Entry 7LZD (X-ray diffraction, 1.80 A resolution); this record covers chain A.

== Chain A ==
Name: Histone-lysine N-methyltransferase SETD2
Organism: Homo sapiens
Notes: EC 2.1.1.359, 2.1.1.-
UniProt: Q9BYW2 (SETD2_HUMAN); residue numbers follow UniProt; this construct covers 1434-1711
Sequence (278 residues; each row starts with the number of its first residue):
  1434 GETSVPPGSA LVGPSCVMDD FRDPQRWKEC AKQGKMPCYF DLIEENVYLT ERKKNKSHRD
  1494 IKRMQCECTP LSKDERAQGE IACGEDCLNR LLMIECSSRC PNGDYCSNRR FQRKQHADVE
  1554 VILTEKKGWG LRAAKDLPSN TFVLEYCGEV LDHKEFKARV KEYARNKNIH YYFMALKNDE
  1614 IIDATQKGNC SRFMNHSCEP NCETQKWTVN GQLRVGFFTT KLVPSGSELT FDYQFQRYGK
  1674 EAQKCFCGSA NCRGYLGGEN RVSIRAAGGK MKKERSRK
Disordered / not traced: 1434-1445, 1486-1495, 1693-1711
Ion coordination: Zn2+ site 1: Cys1499, Cys1501, Cys1516, Cys1520; Zn2+ site 2: Cys1516, Cys1529, Cys1533, Cys1539; Zn2+ site 3: Cys1631, Cys1678, Cys1680, Cys1685
Small-molecule neighbours:
  - S-adenosylmethionine (SAM): Lys1560, Gly1561, Trp1562, Tyr1579, Ile1602, His1603, Tyr1604, Tyr1605, Arg1625, Phe1626, Met1627, Asn1628, His1629, Gln1676, Lys1677, Cys1678, Phe1679, Cys1680, Leu1689
  - YHY (N-{3-[4-(dimethylamino)piperidin-1-yl]phenyl}-4-fluoro-7-methyl-1H-indole-2-carboxamide): Tyr1579, Val1593, Tyr1604, Tyr1605, Phe1606, Met1607, Met1627, Asn1628, His1629, Phe1664, Tyr1666, Tyr1671, Lys1673, Glu1674, Gln1676, Leu1689
Curated features (UniProtKB/Swiss-Prot):
  - binding site (Zn(2+)): Cys1499, Cys1501, Cys1516, Cys1520, Cys1529, Cys1533, Cys1539, Cys1631, Cys1678, Cys1680, Cys1685
  - binding site (S-adenosyl-L-methionine): Lys1560 to Trp1562, His1603 to Tyr1605, Asn1628, His1629, Gln1676, Phe1679
  - modified residue: Ser1696 (Phosphoserine)
Reported in the primary citation:
  - binding site for YHY: Tyr1604

== Summary ==
Ligands of chain A: S-adenosylmethionine and compound YHY. The Zn2+ site 1 is built by Cys1499, Cys1501,
Cys1516 and Cys1520. Cys1516, Cys1529, Cys1533 and Cys1539 form the Zn2+ site 2. From UniProt: 11 Zn2+-binding
residues and 10 S-adenosyl-L-methionine-binding residues. From the paper: a binding site for YHY at Tyr1604.
Chain A is Histone-lysine N-methyltransferase SETD2 (Homo sapiens); the structure, Crystal Structure of SETD2
bound to Compound 35, was determined by X-ray diffraction (same publication as 7LZB and 7LZF).
